Entry 3RK3 (X-ray diffraction, 3.50 A resolution); this record covers chains A and B of the 5 polymer chains in the assembly.

# Chain A
Protein: Vamp2
Source organism: Homo sapiens
Reference sequence: P63027 (VAMP2_HUMAN); residues 28-60 here = UniProt positions 28-60
Chain sequence (37 residues; each row starts with the number of its first residue):
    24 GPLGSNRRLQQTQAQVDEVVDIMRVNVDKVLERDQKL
Disordered / not traced: 24-26
Differences from the reference sequence: expression tag (24-27)
Curated features (UniProtKB/Swiss-Prot):
  - site: Gln-58, Lys-59 (Microbial infection: Cleavage)
  - natural variant: Val-43 (deletion: In NEDHAHM), Ile-45 (deletion: In NEDHAHM)
  - mutagenesis: Ser-28 (S28A: Significant loss of phosphorylation; when associated with A-61, A-75 and A-80), Glu-41 (E41A: 70% reduction in cleavage by C.botulinum neurotoxin type F (BoNT/F, botF)), Val-50 (V50D: 65% reduction in cleavage by BoNT/F), Val-53 to Leu-54 (98% reduction in cleavage by BoNT/F), Val-53 (V53A: Wild-type cleavage by BoNT/F; V53D: 90% reduction in cleavage by BoNT/F)

# Chain B
Protein: Syntaxin 1a
Source organism: Rattus norvegicus
Reference sequence: P32851 (STX1A_RAT); residue numbers follow UniProt; this construct covers 191-253
Chain sequence (65 residues; row label = number of the first residue in the row):
   189 GSALSEIETRHSEIIKLENSIRELHDMFMDMAMLVESQGEMIDRIEYNVE
   239 HAVDYVERAVSDTKK
Disordered / not traced: 251-253
Differences from the reference sequence: expression tag (189-190)
Curated features (UniProtKB/Swiss-Prot):
  - site: Lys-253 (Microbial infection: Cleavage)
  - cross-link (Glycyl lysine isopeptide (Lys-Gly)): Lys-252 (interchain with G-Cter in SUMO), Lys-253 (interchain with G-Cter in SUMO)

# How chain A and chain B interact
Contacting residue pairs (29):
  Asn-29(A) with Glu-201(B), hydrogen bond
  Leu-32(A) with Glu-201(B); Leu-205(B), hydrophobic
  Gln-33(A) with Glu-201(B), hydrogen bond
  Thr-35(A) with Leu-205(B)
  Gln-36(A) with Glu-201(B); Lys-204(B); Leu-205(B), hydrogen bond (side chain-backbone); Ser-208(B), hydrogen bond
  Val-39(A) with Ser-208(B)
  Val-42(A) with Leu-212(B), hydrophobic
  Val-43(A) with Leu-212(B); Met-215(B)
  Met-46(A) with Met-215(B), hydrophobic; Phe-216(B), hydrophobic
  Arg-47(A) with Met-215(B)
  Asn-49(A) with Met-219(B)
  Val-50(A) with Met-215(B), hydrophobic; Met-219(B), hydrophobic
  Val-53(A) with Met-219(B), hydrophobic; Leu-222(B), hydrophobic; Gln-226(B)
  Leu-54(A) with Leu-222(B), hydrophobic
  Arg-56(A) with Gln-226(B)
  Asp-57(A) with Ser-225(B); Gln-226(B), hydrogen bond (backbone-side chain)
  Leu-60(A) with Gln-226(B); Met-229(B); Ile-230(B), hydrophobic
Interface residues without a listed pair, chain A (18 interface residues in all): Asp-40
Interface residues without a listed pair, chain B (16 interface residues in all): Ile-202, Glu-211, Val-223

# In short
18 residues of chain A face 16 of chain B across their interface; the contacts include 5 hydrogen bonds. Polar
contacts include Asn-29(A)/Glu-201(B), Gln-33(A)/Glu-201(B) and Gln-36(A)/Leu-205(B). From UniProt: 5
mutagenesis sites on chain A.
Chain A is Vamp2 (Homo sapiens) and chain B is Syntaxin 1a (Rattus norvegicus); the structure, Truncated SNARE
complex with complexin, was determined by X-ray diffraction, deposited together with 3RK2 and 3RL0.
